PDB entry 6GEJ | electron microscopy, 3.60 A resolution | chains A and I of the 20 polymer chains in the assembly

Chain A:
Protein: Histone H3
Source organism: Saccharomyces cerevisiae (strain ATCC 204508 / S288c)
UniProtKB: P61830 (H3_YEAST); residues 0-135 here correspond to UniProt positions 1-136 (UniProt number = residue number + 1)
Chain sequence (136 residues; row label = number of the first residue in the row; numbering starts at 0):
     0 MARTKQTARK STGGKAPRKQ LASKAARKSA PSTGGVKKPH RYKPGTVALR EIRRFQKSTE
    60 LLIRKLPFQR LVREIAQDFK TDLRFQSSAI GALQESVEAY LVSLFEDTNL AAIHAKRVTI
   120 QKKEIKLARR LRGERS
Unresolved in the structure: 0-36, 134-135
Construct notes: conflict Glu123 (Asp124 in P61830)
UniProt features mapped onto this chain:
  - modified residue: Lys4 (N6,N6,N6-trimethyllysine), Lys9 (N6-acetyllysine), Ser10 (Phosphoserine), Lys14 (N6,N6-dimethyllysine), Lys18 (N6-acetyllysine), Lys23 (N6-acetyllysine), Lys27 (N6,N6,N6-trimethyllysine), Lys36 (N6,N6,N6-trimethyllysine), Lys37 (N6-acetyllysine), Lys56 (N6-acetyllysine), Lys64 (N6-acetyllysine), Lys79 (N6,N6,N6-trimethyllysine)

Chain I:
Molecule: 154-nt DNA strand
Source organism: synthetic construct
Sequence (154 nucleotides; numbered -77 to 76; the number before each row is that of its first residue; numbers below 1 keep their minus sign (DC-77 is residue -77)):
   -77 CGCCCTGGAG AATCCCGGTG CCGAGGCCGC TCAATTGGTC GTAGACAGCT CTAGCACCGC
   -17 TTAAACGCAC GTACGCGCTG TCCCCCGCGT TTTAACCGCC AAGGGGATTA CTCCCTAGTC
    43 TCCAGGCACG TGTCAGATAT ATACATCCTG TGCA

Chain A / chain I interface:
Contacting residue pairs (12):
  Pro43(A) - DA-5(I)  sugar contact
  Arg72(A) - DC-23(I)  salt bridge to the phosphate
  Arg83(A) - DC-23(I)  hydrogen bond to the phosphate
  Arg83(A) - DA-22(I)  salt bridge to the phosphate
  Phe84(A) - DG-24(I)  phosphate contact
  Phe84(A) - DC-23(I)  hydrogen bond to the phosphate
  Gln85(A) - DG-24(I)  phosphate contact
  Ser86(A) - DG-24(I)  hydrogen bond to the phosphate
  Arg116(A) - DG-3(I)  phosphate contact
  Val117(A) - DG-3(I)  hydrogen bond to the phosphate
  Thr118(A) - DG-3(I)  phosphate contact
  Gln120(A) - DC-2(I)  phosphate contact
Other interface residues (no listed pair), chain A (13 interface residues in all): Arg40, Arg63, Lys115
Other interface residues (no listed pair), chain I (9 interface residues in all): DA-14, DC-8, DT-6

In short:
The interface between chain A and chain I involves 13 residues on one side and 9 on the other; the contacts
include 4 hydrogen bonds and 2 salt bridges. Among the polar pairs are Arg83(A)-DC-23(I), Phe84(A)-DC-23(I)
and Ser86(A)-DG-24(I).
Chain A is Histone H3 (Saccharomyces cerevisiae (strain ATCC 204508 / S288c)) and chain I is a 154-nt DNA
strand (synthetic construct); the structure, Chromatin remodeller-nucleosome complex at 3.6 A resolution, was
determined by electron microscopy (same publication as 6GEN).
